8WW9 - chains A and G of the 16 polymer chains in the assembly; structure by electron microscopy, 3.55 A resolution.

# Chain A (and G)
Molecule: Putative primase C962R
Organism: African swine fever virus
Notes: chain G of this document is another copy of the same molecule, construct and numbering; everything in this record applies to it too
UniProt: A0A2X0TKI6 (A0A2X0TKI6_ASF); residues 1-962 here = UniProt positions 1-962
Sequence (972 residues; each row starts with the number of its first residue):
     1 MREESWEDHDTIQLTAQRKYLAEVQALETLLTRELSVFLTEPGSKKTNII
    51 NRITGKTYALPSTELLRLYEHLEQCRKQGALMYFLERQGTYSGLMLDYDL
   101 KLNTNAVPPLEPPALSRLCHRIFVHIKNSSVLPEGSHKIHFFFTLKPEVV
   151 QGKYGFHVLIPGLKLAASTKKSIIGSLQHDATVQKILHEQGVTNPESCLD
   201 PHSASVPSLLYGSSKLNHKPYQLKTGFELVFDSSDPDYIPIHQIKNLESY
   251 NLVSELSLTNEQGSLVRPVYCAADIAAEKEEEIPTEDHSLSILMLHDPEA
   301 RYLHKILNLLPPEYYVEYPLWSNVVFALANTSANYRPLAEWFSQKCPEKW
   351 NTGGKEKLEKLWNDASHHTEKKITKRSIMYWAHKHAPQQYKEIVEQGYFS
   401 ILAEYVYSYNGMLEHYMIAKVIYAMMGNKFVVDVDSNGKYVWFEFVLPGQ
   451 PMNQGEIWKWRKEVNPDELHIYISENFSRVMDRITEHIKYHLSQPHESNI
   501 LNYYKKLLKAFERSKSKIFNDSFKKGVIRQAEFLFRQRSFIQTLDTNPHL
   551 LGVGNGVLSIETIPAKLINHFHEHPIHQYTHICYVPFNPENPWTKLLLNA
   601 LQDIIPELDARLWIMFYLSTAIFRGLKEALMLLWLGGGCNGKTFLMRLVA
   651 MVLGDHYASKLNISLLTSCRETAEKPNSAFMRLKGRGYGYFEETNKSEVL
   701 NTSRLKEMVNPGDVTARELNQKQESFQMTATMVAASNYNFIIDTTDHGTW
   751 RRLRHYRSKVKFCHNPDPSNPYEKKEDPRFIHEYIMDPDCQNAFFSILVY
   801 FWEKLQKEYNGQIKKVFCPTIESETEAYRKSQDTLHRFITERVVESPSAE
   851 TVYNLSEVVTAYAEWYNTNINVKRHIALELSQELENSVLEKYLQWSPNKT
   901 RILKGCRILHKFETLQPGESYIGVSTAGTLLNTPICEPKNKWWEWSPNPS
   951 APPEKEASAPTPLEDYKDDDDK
Disordered / not traced: 1-10, 133-138, 270-288, 717-722, 918-934, 951-972 (chain G: 1-10, 133-138, 270-288, 670-676, 716-723, 842-855, 913-934, 951-972)
Sequence notes: expression tag (963-972)
Small-molecule neighbours: ADP (adenosine-5'-diphosphate): A600, D603, I604, G638, C639, N640, G641, K642, T643, F644, E693, N737, F762, K775, E776, D777, P778, R779, F780, I781

# Interface between chain A and chain G
Residue-residue contacts (29):
  P113(A) - V230(G)  hydrophobic
  P113(A) - Y238(G)
  S116(A) - I239(G)
  S116(A) - P240(G)
  R117(A) - Y238(G)
  H120(A) - D237(G)  salt bridge
  H120(A) - Y238(G)
  F227(A) - H242(G)
  D237(A) - H120(G)
  Y238(A) - R117(G)
  Y238(A) - H120(G)
  Y238(A) - R121(G)
  Y238(A) - T182(G)
  I239(A) - H120(G)
  I239(A) - I239(G)
  P240(A) - S116(G)
  I241(A) - I239(G)
  I241(A) - P240(G)
  I241(A) - I241(G)  hydrogen bond (backbone-backbone)
  I241(A) - H242(G)  hydrogen bond (backbone-backbone)
  H242(A) - P113(G)
  H242(A) - S116(G)
  H242(A) - H242(G)
  Q243(A) - H242(G)  hydrogen bond (backbone-side chain)
  Q243(A) - Q243(G)
  I244(A) - Q243(G)
  I244(A) - K245(G)
  K245(A) - H242(G)  hydrogen bond
  K245(A) - K245(G)
Other interface residues (no listed pair), chain A (19 interface residues in all): K185, G226, D232, D235, N246
Other interface residues (no listed pair), chain G (17 interface residues in all): K185, D235

# Summary
The interface between chain A and chain G involves 19 residues on one side and 17 on the other; the contacts
include 4 hydrogen bonds and 1 salt bridge. Polar pairs include H120(A)-D237(G), Q243(A)-H242(G) and
K245(A)-H242(G). Chain A binds ADP.
Chain A and chain G are both Putative primase C962R (African swine fever virus); the structure, Structure of
ADP-Form AsfvPrimPol Dodecamer, was determined by electron microscopy.
